Entry 7QK9 (X-ray diffraction, 1.78 A resolution); this record covers chains A and B.

[Chain A (and B)]
Name: Aldehyde dehydrogenase family 1 member A3
From: Homo sapiens
Notes: EC 1.2.1.36; chain B of this document is another copy of the same molecule, construct and numbering; everything in this record applies to it too
UniProtKB: P47895 (AL1A3_HUMAN); residues 20-508 here = UniProt positions 20-508
Amino-acid sequence (489 residues; numbered 20 to 508; the number before each row is that of its first residue):
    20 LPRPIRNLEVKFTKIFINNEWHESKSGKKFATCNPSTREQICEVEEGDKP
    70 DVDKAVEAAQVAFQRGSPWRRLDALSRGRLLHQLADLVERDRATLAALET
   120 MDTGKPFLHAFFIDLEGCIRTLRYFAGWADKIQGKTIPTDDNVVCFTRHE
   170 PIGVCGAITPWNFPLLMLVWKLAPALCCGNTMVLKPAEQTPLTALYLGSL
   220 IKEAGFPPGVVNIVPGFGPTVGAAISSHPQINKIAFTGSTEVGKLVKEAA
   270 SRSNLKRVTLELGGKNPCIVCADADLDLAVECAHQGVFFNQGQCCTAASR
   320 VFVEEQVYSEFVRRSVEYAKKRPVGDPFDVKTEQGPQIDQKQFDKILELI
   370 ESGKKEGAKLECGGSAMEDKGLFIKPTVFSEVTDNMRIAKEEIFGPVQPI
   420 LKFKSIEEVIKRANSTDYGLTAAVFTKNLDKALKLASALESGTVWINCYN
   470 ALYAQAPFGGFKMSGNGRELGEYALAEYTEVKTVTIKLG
Swiss-Prot annotation at these positions:
  - active site: E280 (Proton acceptor), C314 (Nucleophile)
  - binding site (NAD(+)): K204, E207, G257 to G262, Q361, E411
  - site: N181 (Transition state stabilizer)
  - natural variant: V71 (V71M: In MCOP8), R89 (R89C: In MCOP8), A145 (A145V: In MCOP8), C174 (C174Y: In MCOP8), P355 (P355R: In MCOP8), I369 (I369F: In MCOP8), G382 (G382R: In MCOP8), E411 (E411K: In MCOP8), N466 (N466K: In MCOP8), A493 (A493P: In MCOP8)
Residues lining bound ligands:
  - ATP (adenosine-5'-triphosphate): I177, T178, P179, W180, K204, P205, A206, E207, F236, G237, P238, G241, A242, F255, T256, G257, S258, V261, L264, V265
  - O-acetaldehydyl-hexaethylene glycol (P4C): I132, N181, F182, L185, M186, W189, F308, C313, C314, T315, N469, A470, L471, F477
From the paper describing this entry:
  - binding site for ATP: T178, W180, N181, K204, E207, Q208, S245, S258
  - catalytic residues: N181, C314
  - catalytic residues: E280 (citing earlier work)

[Chain A / chain B interface]
Residue-residue contacts - 130 pairs, chain A then chain B:
  R84(A) with E426(B), salt bridge; I429(B); A457(B)
  K154(A) with E491(B), salt bridge; Y492(B)
  I156(A) with Q474(B); P476(B)
  P157(A) with Q474(B), hydrogen bond (backbone-side chain)
  T158(A) with Y472(B); Q474(B)
  D159(A) with Y472(B), hydrogen bond
  V162(A) with Y472(B)
  C164(A) with A475(B), hydrophobic
  T166(A) with P476(B); Y492(B), hydrogen bond
  R167(A) with S456(B), hydrogen bond
  H168(A) with Y492(B), hydrogen bond
  E169(A) with S456(B); F480(B)
  K263(A) with S270(B); R271(B), hydrogen bond (side chain-backbone); S272(B), hydrogen bond (side chain-backbone); L274(B)
  K266(A) with K266(B); S270(B)
  E267(A) with E267(B); S270(B); R271(B)
  S270(A) with K263(B); K266(B); E267(B)
  R271(A) with K263(B), hydrogen bond (backbone-side chain); E267(B)
  S272(A) with K263(B), hydrogen bond (backbone-side chain); M482(B)
  N273(A) with M482(B)
  L274(A) with L279(B), hydrophobic; L281(B), hydrophobic; M482(B); N485(B), hydrogen bond (backbone-side chain)
  R276(A) with G479(B), hydrogen bond (side chain-backbone); F480(B); K481(B), hydrogen bond (side chain-backbone); G484(B), hydrogen bond (side chain-backbone); N485(B)
  L279(A) with L274(B), hydrophobic
  L281(A) with L274(B), hydrophobic
  E426(A) with R84(B), salt bridge
  I429(A) with R84(B)
  A455(A) with K501(B), hydrogen bond (backbone-side chain)
  S456(A) with R167(B), hydrogen bond; E169(B); K501(B), hydrogen bond (backbone-side chain)
  A457(A) with R84(B)
  L458(A) with K501(B), hydrogen bond (backbone-side chain)
  S460(A) with K501(B)
  G461(A) with V500(B); K501(B); T502(B), hydrogen bond (backbone-backbone)
  T462(A) with T502(B)
  V463(A) with K501(B); T502(B), hydrogen bond (backbone-backbone); V503(B); T504(B), hydrogen bond (backbone-backbone)
  W464(A) with T504(B)
  I465(A) with V503(B), hydrophobic; T504(B), hydrogen bond (backbone-backbone); I505(B); K506(B), hydrogen bond (backbone-backbone)
  N466(A) with K506(B)
  C467(A) with T504(B); K506(B)
  Y472(A) with T158(B); D159(B), hydrogen bond; V162(B)
  Q474(A) with I156(B); P157(B), hydrogen bond (side chain-backbone); T158(B)
  A475(A) with C164(B), hydrophobic
  P476(A) with I156(B); T166(B); T502(B), hydrogen bond (backbone-side chain)
  G479(A) with R276(B), hydrogen bond (backbone-side chain); E499(B)
  F480(A) with E169(B); R276(B); E499(B); V500(B)
  K481(A) with R276(B), hydrogen bond (backbone-side chain)
  M482(A) with S272(B); N273(B)
  G484(A) with R276(B), hydrogen bond (backbone-side chain)
  N485(A) with L274(B), hydrogen bond (side chain-backbone); R276(B)
  R487(A) with E499(B), salt bridge; V500(B), hydrogen bond (side chain-backbone)
  E491(A) with K154(B), salt bridge
  Y492(A) with K154(B); T166(B), hydrogen bond; H168(B), hydrogen bond; V500(B), hydrophobic
  E499(A) with G479(B); F480(B); R487(B), salt bridge
  V500(A) with G461(B); P476(B), hydrophobic; F480(B); R487(B), hydrogen bond (backbone-side chain); Y492(B), hydrophobic
  K501(A) with A455(B), hydrogen bond (side chain-backbone); S456(B), hydrogen bond (side chain-backbone); L458(B), hydrogen bond (side chain-backbone); S460(B); G461(B); V463(B)
  T502(A) with G461(B), hydrogen bond (backbone-backbone); T462(B); V463(B), hydrogen bond (backbone-backbone); P476(B), hydrogen bond (side chain-backbone)
  V503(A) with A455(B), hydrophobic; V463(B); I465(B), hydrophobic
  T504(A) with V463(B), hydrogen bond (backbone-backbone); W464(B); I465(B), hydrogen bond (backbone-backbone); C467(B)
  I505(A) with I465(B), hydrophobic
  K506(A) with I465(B), hydrogen bond (backbone-backbone); N466(B); C467(B)
Also at the interface, not in a pair above, chain A (62 interface residues in all): G153, T259, L452, A470
Also at the interface, not in a pair above, chain B (61 interface residues in all): G153, T259, A470

[In short]
62 residues of chain A face 61 of chain B across their interface, with 42 hydrogen bonds and 6 salt bridges.
Among the polar pairs are R84(A)-E426(B), K154(A)-E491(B) and R487(A)-E499(B). From the paper: catalytic
residues N181(A), C314(A) and E280(A); a binding site for ATP at T178(A), W180(A) and N181(A) among others.
Both chains are Aldehyde dehydrogenase family 1 member A3 (Homo sapiens). Entry 7QK9 (Crystal structure of the
ALDH1A3-ATP complex) was determined by X-ray diffraction together with 7QK7 and 7QK8 from the same study.
